2BKC - chains I and K of the 12 polymer chains in the assembly; structure by X-ray diffraction, 2.30 A resolution.

[Chain I (and K)]
Molecule: Non-heme iron-containing ferritin
Source organism: Listeria innocua
Notes: chain K of this document is another copy of the same molecule, construct and numbering; everything in this record applies to it too
Reference sequence: P80725 (FRI_LISIN); residue numbers follow UniProt; this construct covers 1-156
Amino-acid sequence (156 residues; each row starts with the number of its first residue):
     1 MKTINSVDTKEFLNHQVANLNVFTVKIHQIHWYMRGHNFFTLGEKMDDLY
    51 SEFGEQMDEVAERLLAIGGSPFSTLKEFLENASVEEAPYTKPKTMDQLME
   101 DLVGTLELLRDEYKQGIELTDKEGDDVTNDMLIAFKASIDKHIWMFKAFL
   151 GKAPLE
Not modelled in the structure: 1-6
Differences from the reference sequence: engineered mutation Gly-43 (His in P80725)
UniProt features mapped onto this chain:
  - binding site (Fe cation): His-31, Asp-58, Glu-62
  - mutagenesis: His-31 (H31G: Slight decrease in DNA protection and significant decrease in iron affinity. Retains only one third of wild-type DNA protection and loses iron binding ability; when associated with G-43)

[How chain I and chain K interact]
Contacting residue pairs - 55 pairs, chain I then chain K:
  Asn-21(I) / Leu-75(K)
  Val-22(I) / Leu-75(K)  hydrophobic
  Val-25(I) / Ser-73(K)
  Val-25(I) / Thr-74(K)
  Val-25(I) / Leu-75(K)  hydrophobic
  Val-25(I) / Phe-78(K)  hydrophobic
  His-28(I) / Asp-58(K)  salt bridge
  Gln-29(I) / Ser-73(K)  hydrogen bond
  Trp-32(I) / Met-57(K)  hydrophobic
  Trp-32(I) / Asp-58(K)  hydrogen bond
  Trp-32(I) / Ala-61(K)  hydrophobic
  Trp-32(I) / Leu-65(K)
  Trp-32(I) / Pro-71(K)  hydrophobic
  Trp-32(I) / Phe-72(K)
  Tyr-33(I) / Ser-70(K)
  Tyr-33(I) / Pro-71(K)  hydrogen bond (side chain-backbone)
  Tyr-33(I) / Ser-73(K)
  Met-57(I) / His-28(K)
  Met-57(I) / Trp-32(K)  hydrophobic
  Asp-58(I) / His-28(K)  salt bridge
  Asp-58(I) / Trp-32(K)
  Ala-61(I) / Trp-32(K)  hydrophobic
  Leu-65(I) / Trp-32(K)
  Ser-70(I) / Tyr-33(K)  hydrogen bond (backbone-side chain)
  Pro-71(I) / Trp-32(K)  hydrophobic
  Pro-71(I) / Tyr-33(K)  hydrogen bond (backbone-side chain)
  Phe-72(I) / Trp-32(K)
  Ser-73(I) / Val-25(K)
  Ser-73(I) / Gln-29(K)  hydrogen bond
  Ser-73(I) / Tyr-33(K)
  Thr-74(I) / Val-25(K)
  Thr-74(I) / Glu-86(K)
  Thr-74(I) / Ala-87(K)
  Thr-74(I) / Pro-88(K)
  Leu-75(I) / Asn-21(K)
  Leu-75(I) / Val-22(K)  hydrophobic
  Leu-75(I) / Val-25(K)  hydrophobic
  Leu-75(I) / Leu-75(K)
  Leu-75(I) / Phe-78(K)  hydrophobic
  Leu-75(I) / Leu-79(K)  hydrophobic
  Leu-75(I) / Glu-86(K)  hydrogen bond (backbone-side chain)
  Lys-76(I) / Leu-79(K)
  Lys-76(I) / Glu-86(K)  hydrogen bond (backbone-side chain)
  Glu-77(I) / Pro-88(K)
  Phe-78(I) / Val-25(K)  hydrophobic
  Phe-78(I) / Leu-75(K)  hydrophobic
  Leu-79(I) / Leu-75(K)  hydrophobic
  Leu-79(I) / Lys-76(K)
  Leu-79(I) / Leu-79(K)  hydrophobic
  Glu-86(I) / Thr-74(K)
  Glu-86(I) / Leu-75(K)  hydrogen bond (side chain-backbone)
  Glu-86(I) / Lys-76(K)  hydrogen bond (side chain-backbone)
  Ala-87(I) / Thr-74(K)
  Pro-88(I) / Thr-74(K)
  Pro-88(I) / Glu-77(K)
Interface residues without a listed pair, chain I (27 interface residues in all): Val-17, His-31, Tyr-89
Interface residues without a listed pair, chain K (27 interface residues in all): Val-17, Glu-62, Tyr-89

[Overview]
The chain I/chain K interface involves 27 residues from each chain; the contacts include 10 hydrogen bonds and
2 salt bridges. Polar pairs include His-28(I)/Asp-58(K), Gln-29(I)/Ser-73(K) and Trp-32(I)/Asp-58(K). UniProt
lists 3 Fe cation-binding residues and one mutagenesis site on chain I.
Chain I and chain K are both Non-heme iron-containing ferritin (Listeria innocua); the structure, The X-ray
structure of the H43G Listeria innocua Dps mutant, was determined by X-ray diffraction (same publication as
2BK6 and 2BJY).
